Entry 4NP9 (X-ray diffraction, 1.92 A resolution); this record covers chain A.

Chain A:
Molecule: Rabphilin-3A
Organism: Rattus norvegicus
Notes: fragment: C2 domain
UniProtKB: P47709 (RP3A_RAT); residues 378-510 here = UniProt positions 378-510
Sequence (133 residues; row label = number of the first residue in the row):
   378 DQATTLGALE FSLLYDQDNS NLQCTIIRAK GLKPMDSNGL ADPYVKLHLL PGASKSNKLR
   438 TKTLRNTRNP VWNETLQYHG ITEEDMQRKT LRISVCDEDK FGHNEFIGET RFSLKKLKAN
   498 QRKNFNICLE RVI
Not modelled in the structure: 378-381
Residues lining bound ligands: D-myo-inositol-1,4,5-triphosphate (I3P): Tyr421, Lys423, His425, Lys435, Leu436, Arg437, Gly479, His480, Asn481
Curated features (UniProtKB/Swiss-Prot):
  - binding site (Ca(2+)): Met412, Asp413, Asp419, Asp474, Glu475, Asp476, Glu482

In short:
Bound to chain A: D-myo-inositol-1,4,5-triphosphate. From UniProt: 7 Ca2+-binding residues.
Chain A is Rabphilin-3A (Rattus norvegicus); the structure, Structure of Rabphilin C2A domain bound to IP3,
was determined by X-ray diffraction (same publication as 4NS0 and 4LT7).
